PDB entry 2W6E | X-ray diffraction, 6.50 A resolution (low resolution: residue-level contacts below are approximate; hydrogen-bond / salt-bridge calls are withheld) | chains F and G of the 7 polymer chains in the assembly

[Chain F]
Protein: ATP synthase subunit beta, mitochondrial
Source organism: Bos taurus
Notes: EC 3.6.3.14
UniProtKB: P00829 (ATPB_BOVIN); residues -49 to 478 here correspond to UniProt positions 1-528 (UniProt number = residue number + 50)
Amino-acid sequence (528 residues; row label = number of the first residue in the row; numbers below 1 keep their minus sign (Met-49 is residue -49)):
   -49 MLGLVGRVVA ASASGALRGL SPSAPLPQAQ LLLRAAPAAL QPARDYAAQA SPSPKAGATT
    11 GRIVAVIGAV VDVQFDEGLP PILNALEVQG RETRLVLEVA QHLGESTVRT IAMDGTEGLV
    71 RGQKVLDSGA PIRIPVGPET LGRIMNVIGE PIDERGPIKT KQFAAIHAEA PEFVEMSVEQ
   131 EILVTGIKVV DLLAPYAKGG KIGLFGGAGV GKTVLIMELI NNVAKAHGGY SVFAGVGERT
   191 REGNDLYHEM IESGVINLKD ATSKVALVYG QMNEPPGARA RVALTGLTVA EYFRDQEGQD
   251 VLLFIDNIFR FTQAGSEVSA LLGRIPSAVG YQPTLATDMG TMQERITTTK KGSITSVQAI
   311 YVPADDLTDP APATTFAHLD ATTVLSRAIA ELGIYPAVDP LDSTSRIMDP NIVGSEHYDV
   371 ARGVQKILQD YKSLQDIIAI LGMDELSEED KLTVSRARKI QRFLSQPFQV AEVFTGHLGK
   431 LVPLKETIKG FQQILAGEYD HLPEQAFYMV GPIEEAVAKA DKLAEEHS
Not modelled in the structure: -49 to 8, 475-478
UniProt features mapped onto this chain:
  - binding site (ADP): Gly159, Val160, Gly161, Lys162, Thr163, Val164
  - binding site (ATP): Gly159, Gly161, Lys162, Thr163, Val164, Arg189
  - binding site (phosphate): Gly159, Val160, Gly161, Lys162, Thr163
  - binding site (Mg(2+)): Thr163, Glu188
  - modified residue: Lys74 (N6-acetyllysine), Lys111 (N6-acetyllysine), Lys148 (N6-acetyllysine), Lys209 (N6-acetyllysine), Lys214 (N6-acetyllysine), Thr262 (Phosphothreonine), Ser365 (Phosphoserine), Lys376 (N6-acetyllysine), Ser383 (Phosphoserine), Lys430 (N6-acetyllysine), Lys435 (N6-acetyllysine), Lys472 (N6-acetyllysine)
  - glycosylation: Ser56 (O-linked (GlcNAc) serine)

[Chain G]
Protein: ATP synthase subunit gamma, mitochondrial
Source organism: Bos taurus
Notes: EC 3.6.3.14
UniProtKB: P05631 (ATPG_BOVIN); residues -24 to 273 here correspond to UniProt positions 1-298 (UniProt number = residue number + 25)
Amino-acid sequence (298 residues; each row starts with the number of its first residue; numbers below 1 keep their minus sign (Met-24 is residue -24)):
   -24 MFSRAGVAGL SAWTVQPQWI QVRNMATLKD ITRRLKSIKN IQKITKSMKM VAAAKYARAE
    36 RELKPARVYG VGSLALYEKA DIKTPEDKKK HLIIGVSSDR GLCGAIHSSV AKQMKSEAAN
    96 LAAAGKEVKI IGVGDKIRSI LHRTHSDQFL VTFKEVGRRP PTFGDASVIA LELLNSGYEF
   156 DEGSIIFNRF RSVISYKTEE KPIFSLDTIS SAESMSIYDD IDADVLRNYQ EYSLANIIYY
   216 SLKESTTSEQ SARMTAMDNA SKNASEMIDK LTLTFNRTRQ AVITKELIEI ISGAAALD
Not modelled in the structure: -24 to 0, 45-76, 91-208, 273
UniProt features mapped onto this chain:
  - modified residue: Lys14 (N6-acetyllysine), Lys24 (N6-succinyllysine), Lys30 (N6-acetyllysine), Lys90 (N6-acetyllysine), Ser121 (Phosphoserine), Lys129 (N6-acetyllysine), Lys172 (N6-acetyllysine), Lys245 (N6-succinyllysine)

[Chain F / chain G interface]
Contacting residue pairs (14; chain F residue first):
  Ile275(F) - Ala271(G)
  Pro276(F) - Ser267(G)
  Asp386(F) - Arg9(G)
  Ala389(F) - Asn238(G)
  Ile390(F) - Ala235(G)
  Ile390(F) - Asn238(G)
  Ile390(F) - Met242(G)
  Leu391(F) - Leu77(G)
  Leu391(F) - Ala235(G)
  Asp394(F) - Gly79(G)
  Asp394(F) - Ala80(G)
  Glu395(F) - Leu77(G)
  Glu395(F) - Cys78(G)
  Glu398(F) - Lys87(G)
Also at the interface, not in a pair above, chain G (15 interface residues in all): Ile13, Ile16, Asn234, Ala239

[In short]
Chain F and chain G form an interface of 9 and 15 residues respectively. UniProt lists 6 ADP-binding residues,
6 ATP-binding residues, 5 phosphate-binding residues and Mg2+-binding residues Thr163(F) and Glu188(F) on
chain F.
Chain F is ATP synthase subunit beta, mitochondrial and chain G is ATP synthase subunit gamma, mitochondrial,
both from Bos taurus; the structure, Low resolution structures of bovine mitochondrial F1-ATPase during
controlled dehydration:hydration state 1, was determined by X-ray diffraction (same publication as 2W6F, 2W6G,
2W6H, 2W6I and 2W6J).
